PDB entry 1U0O | X-ray diffraction, 2.70 A resolution | chains B and C of the 3 polymer chains in the assembly

# Chain B
Protein: Botrocetin
From: Bothrops jararaca
Notes: fragment: Beta chain
UniProtKB: P22030 (BOTB_BOTJA); residues 201-325 here correspond to UniProt positions 1-125 (UniProt number = residue number - 200)
Amino-acid sequence (125 residues; numbered 201 to 325; the number before each row is that of its first residue):
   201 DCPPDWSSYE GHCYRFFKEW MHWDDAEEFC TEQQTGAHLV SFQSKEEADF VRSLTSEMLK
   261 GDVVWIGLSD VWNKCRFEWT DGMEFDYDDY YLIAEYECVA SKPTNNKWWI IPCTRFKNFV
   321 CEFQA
Disulfides: C202-C213, C230-C321, C298-C313

# Chain C
Protein: von Willebrand factor
From: Mus musculus
Notes: fragment: vwf a1
UniProtKB: Q8CIZ8 (VWF_MOUSE); residues 498-705 here correspond to UniProt positions 1261-1468 (UniProt number = residue number + 763)
Amino-acid sequence (208 residues; numbered 498 to 705; the number before each row is that of its first residue):
   498 DTPEPPLHNF YCSKLLDLVF LLDGSSMLSE AEFEVLKAFV VGMMERLHIS QKRIRVAVVE
   558 YHDGSRAYLE LKARKRPSEL RRITSQIKYT GSQVASTSEV LKYTLFQIFG KIDRPEASHI
   618 TLLLTASQEP PRMARNLVRY VQGLKKKKVI VIPVGIGPHA SLKQIRLIEK QAPENKAFLL
   678 SGVDELEQRR DEIVSYLCDL APEAPAPT
Disordered / not traced: 498-506, 703-705
Disulfides: C509-C695

# Chain B / chain C interface
Residue-residue contacts (14; chain B residue first):
  H222(B) - R629(C)  hydrogen bond
  D224(B) - R629(C)  salt bridge
  D288(B) - K667(C)  hydrogen bond (backbone-side chain)
  D289(B) - K667(C)
  Y291(B) - K660(C)
  Y291(B) - Q661(C)  hydrogen bond
  L292(B) - R632(C)  hydrogen bond (backbone-side chain)
  I293(B) - R632(C)
  A294(B) - R632(C)  hydrogen bond (backbone-side chain)
  E295(B) - R632(C)  salt bridge
  Y296(B) - P628(C)  hydrophobic
  Y296(B) - R629(C)
  Y296(B) - R632(C)
  T314(B) - R629(C)
Other interface residues (no listed pair), chain B (12 interface residues in all): C313
Other interface residues (no listed pair), chain C (7 interface residues in all): L664

# Summary
Chain B and chain C form an interface of 12 and 7 residues respectively; the contacts include 5 hydrogen bonds
and 2 salt bridges. Among the polar pairs are D224(B)-R629(C), E295(B)-R632(C) and H222(B)-R629(C).
Here chain B is Botrocetin (Bothrops jararaca) and chain C is von Willebrand factor (Mus musculus). Entry 1U0O
(The mouse von Willebrand Factor A1-botrocetin complex) was determined by X-ray diffraction (same publication
as 1U0N).
